7OD9 - chains B and A of the 4 polymer chains in the assembly; structure by X-ray diffraction, 2.30 A resolution.

== Chain B (and A) ==
Molecule: Response regulator receiver protein
From: Methanococcus maripaludis X1
Notes: chain A of this document is another copy of the same molecule, construct and numbering; everything in this record applies to it too
UniProtKB: G0H061 (G0H061_METMI); numbering as in UniProt (aligned over 3-123)
Amino-acid sequence (142 residues; each row starts with the number of its first residue; numbers below 1 keep their minus sign (Met-5 is residue -5)):
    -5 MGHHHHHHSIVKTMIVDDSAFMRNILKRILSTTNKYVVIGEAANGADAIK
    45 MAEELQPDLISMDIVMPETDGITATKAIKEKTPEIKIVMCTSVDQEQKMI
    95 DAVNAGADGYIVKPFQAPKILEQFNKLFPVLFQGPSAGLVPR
Disordered / not traced: -5 to 0, 130-136 (chain A: -5 to 2, 125-136)
Differences from the reference sequence: initiating methionine (-5); expression tag (-4 to 2, 124-136)
Ion coordination: Mg2+: Asp12, Asp57, Val59; beryllium trifluoride ion near Asp57 (its only coordinating residue here)
What the authors report for this chain:
  - post-translational modification sites: Asp57 (proposed by the authors, not directly observed)

== How chain B and chain A interact ==
Residue-residue contacts - 10 pairs, chain B then chain A:
  Ile4(B) with Ile4(A), hydrophobic; Val31(A), hydrophobic
  Lys6(B) with Ile4(A)
  Ser25(B) with Ser25(A)
  Asn28(B) with Val31(A); Val32(A), hydrogen bond (side chain-backbone)
  Val31(B) with Ile4(A), hydrophobic; Asn28(A); Val31(A), hydrophobic
  Val32(B) with Asn28(A), hydrogen bond (backbone-side chain)
Interface residues without a listed pair, chain B (9 interface residues in all): Ser3, Tyr30, Ile33
Interface residues without a listed pair, chain A (6 interface residues in all): Lys6

== In short ==
Chain B and chain A form an interface of 9 and 6 residues respectively, with 2 hydrogen bonds. The
hydrogen-bonded pair is Asn28(B)-Val32(A). Asp12(B), Asp57(B) and Val59(B) coordinate Mg2+. From the paper: a
modification site at Asp57(B).
Chain B and chain A are both Response regulator receiver protein (Methanococcus maripaludis X1); the
structure, Crystal structure of activated CheY fused to the C-terminal domain of CheF, was determined by X-ray
diffraction.
